Entry 6X43 (electron microscopy, 3.60 A resolution); this record covers chains A and Q of the 9 polymer chains in the assembly.

# Chain A
Protein: Transcription-repair-coupling factor
From: Escherichia coli
Notes: EC 3.6.4.-
UniProt: A0A024L3Y3 (A0A024L3Y3_ECOLX); residue numbers follow UniProt; this construct covers 1-1148
Amino-acid sequence (1148 residues; row label = number of the first residue in the row):
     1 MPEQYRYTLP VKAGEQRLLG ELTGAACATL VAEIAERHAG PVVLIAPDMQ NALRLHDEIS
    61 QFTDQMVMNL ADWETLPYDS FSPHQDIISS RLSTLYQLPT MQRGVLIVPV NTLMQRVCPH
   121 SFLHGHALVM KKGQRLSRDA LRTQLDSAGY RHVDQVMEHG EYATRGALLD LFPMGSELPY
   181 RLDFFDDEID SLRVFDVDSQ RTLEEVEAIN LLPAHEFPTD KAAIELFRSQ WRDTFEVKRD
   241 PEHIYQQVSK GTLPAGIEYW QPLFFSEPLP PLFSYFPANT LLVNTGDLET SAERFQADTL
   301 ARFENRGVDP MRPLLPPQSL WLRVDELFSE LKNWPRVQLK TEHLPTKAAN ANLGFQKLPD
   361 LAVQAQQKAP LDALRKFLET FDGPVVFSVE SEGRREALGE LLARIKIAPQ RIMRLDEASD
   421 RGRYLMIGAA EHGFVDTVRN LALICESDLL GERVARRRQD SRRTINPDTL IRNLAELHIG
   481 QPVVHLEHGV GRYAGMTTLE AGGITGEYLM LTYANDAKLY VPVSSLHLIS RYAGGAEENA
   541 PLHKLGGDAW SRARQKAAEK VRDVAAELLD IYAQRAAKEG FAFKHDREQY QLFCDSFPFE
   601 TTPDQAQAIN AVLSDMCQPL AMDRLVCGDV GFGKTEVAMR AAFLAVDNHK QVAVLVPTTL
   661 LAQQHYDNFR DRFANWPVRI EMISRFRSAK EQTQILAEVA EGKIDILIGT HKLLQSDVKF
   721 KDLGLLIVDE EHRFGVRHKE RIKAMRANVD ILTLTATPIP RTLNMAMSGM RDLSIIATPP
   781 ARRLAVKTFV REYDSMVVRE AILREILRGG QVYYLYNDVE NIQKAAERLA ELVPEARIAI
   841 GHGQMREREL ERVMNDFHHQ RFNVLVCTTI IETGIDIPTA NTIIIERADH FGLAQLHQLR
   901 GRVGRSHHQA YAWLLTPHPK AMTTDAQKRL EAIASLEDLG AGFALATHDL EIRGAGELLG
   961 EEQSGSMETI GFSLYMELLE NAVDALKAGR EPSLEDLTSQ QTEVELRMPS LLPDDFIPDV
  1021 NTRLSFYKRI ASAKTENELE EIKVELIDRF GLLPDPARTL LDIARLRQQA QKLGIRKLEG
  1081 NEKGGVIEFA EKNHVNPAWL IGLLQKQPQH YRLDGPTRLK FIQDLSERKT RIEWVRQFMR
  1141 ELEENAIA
Not modelled in the structure: 1-3, 1148
Metal / ion sites: Mg2+: Thr635, Asp729 (together with ATP)
Residues lining bound ligands: ATP (adenosine-5'-triphosphate): Phe597, Phe599, Glu600, Thr601, Thr602, Gln605, Asp629, Val630, Gly631, Phe632, Gly633, Lys634, Thr635, Glu636, Asp729, Glu730, Pro780, Ala781, Arg783, Gly874, Asp876, Arg902, Arg905
What the authors report for this chain:
  - binding site for ATP: Gly874, Arg902, Arg905

# Chain Q
Molecule: 64-nt DNA strand
Sequence (64 nucleotides; row label = number of the first residue in the row):
     1 CCCAACGGCA CCGCTGCAAG GAATAGGATA CTTGCGGGCT AGGCTCTTAT GGCGGCGAAT
    61 ACCC
Not modelled in the structure: 1-9, 42-47

# Chain A / chain Q interface
Pairs across the interface (17):
  Gly735(A) with DC31(Q), phosphate contact; DT32(Q), phosphate contact
  Ile759(A) with DT32(Q), phosphate contact; DT33(Q), phosphate contact
  Arg846(A) with DT24(Q), phosphate contact; DA25(Q), salt bridge to the phosphate
  Gly892(A) with DT33(Q), phosphate contact; DG34(Q), phosphate contact
  Gln895(A) with DT33(Q), sugar contact
  Thr923(A) with DC35(Q), phosphate contact
  Asp925(A) with DC35(Q), phosphate contact
  Arg929(A) with DG34(Q), hydrogen bond to the phosphate; DC35(Q), salt bridge to the phosphate
  Arg953(A) with DT33(Q), salt bridge to the phosphate
  Glu961(A) with DC31(Q), phosphate contact
  Gln963(A) with DT32(Q), hydrogen bond to the phosphate
  Ser964(A) with DT33(Q), phosphate contact
Interface residues without a listed pair, chain A (20 interface residues in all): Gln366, Ala455, Lys690, His732, Arg733, His738, Arg848, Phe891
Interface residues without a listed pair, chain Q (10 interface residues in all): DA22, DA23, DG36

# Overview
The interface between chain A and chain Q involves 20 residues on one side and 10 on the other; the contacts
include 2 hydrogen bonds and 3 salt bridges. Polar pairs include Arg929(A)-DG34(Q), Gln963(A)-DT32(Q) and
Arg846(A)-DA25(Q). Chain A binds ATP. From the paper: a binding site for ATP at Gly874(A), Arg902(A) and
Arg905(A).
Here chain A is Transcription-repair-coupling factor (Escherichia coli) and chain Q is a 64-nt DNA strand.
Entry 6X43 (Mfd-bound E.coli RNA polymerase elongation complex - II state) was determined by electron
microscopy, deposited together with 6X26, 6X2F, 6X2N, 6X4W, 6X4Y and 6X50.
